4IHJ - chains A and E of the 6 polymer chains in the assembly; structure by X-ray diffraction, 2.00 A resolution.

Chain A:
Protein: Tubulin alpha-1B chain
From: Bos taurus
UniProt: P81947 (TBA1B_BOVIN); numbering as in UniProt (aligned over 1-450)
Sequence (450 residues; each row starts with the number of its first residue):
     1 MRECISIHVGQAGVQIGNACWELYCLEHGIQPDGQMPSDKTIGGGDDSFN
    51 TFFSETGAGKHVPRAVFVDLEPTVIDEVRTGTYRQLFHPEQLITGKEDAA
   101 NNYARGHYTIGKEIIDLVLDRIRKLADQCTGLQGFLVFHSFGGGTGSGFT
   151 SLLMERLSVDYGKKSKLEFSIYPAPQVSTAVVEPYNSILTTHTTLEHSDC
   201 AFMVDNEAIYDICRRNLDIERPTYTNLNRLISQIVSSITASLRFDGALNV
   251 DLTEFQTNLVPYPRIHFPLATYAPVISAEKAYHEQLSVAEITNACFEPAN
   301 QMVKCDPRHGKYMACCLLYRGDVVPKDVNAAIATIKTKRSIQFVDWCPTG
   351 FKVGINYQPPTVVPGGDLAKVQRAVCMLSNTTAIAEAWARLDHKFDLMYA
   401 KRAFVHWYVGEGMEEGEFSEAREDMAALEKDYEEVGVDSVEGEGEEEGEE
Disordered / not traced: 440-447
Metal / ion sites: Ca2+: Asp39, Thr41, Gly44, Glu55
Residues lining bound ligands: GTP (guanosine-5'-triphosphate): Val9, Gly10, Gln11, Ala12, Gln15, Ile16, Asp69, Asp98, Ala99, Ala100, Asn101, Ser140, Gly142, Gly143, Gly144, Thr145, Gly146, Ile171, Pro173, Val177, Ser178, Thr179, Glu183, Asn206, Tyr224, Leu227, Asn228, Ile231
Reported in the primary citation:
  - conformationally variable residues (order/disorder transition): Ser439 to Glu447

Chain E:
Protein: Stathmin-4
From: Rattus norvegicus
UniProt: P63043 (STMN4_RAT); residues 5-145 here correspond to UniProt positions 49-189 (UniProt number = residue number + 44)
Sequence (143 residues; numbered 3 to 145; the number before each row is that of its first residue):
     3 MADMEVIELNKCTSGQSFEVILKPPSFDGVPEFNASLPRRRDPSLEEIQK
    53 KLEAAEERRKYQEAELLKHLAEKREHEREVIQKAIEENNNFIKMAKEKLA
   103 QKMESNKENREAHLAAMLERLQEKDKHAEEVRKNKELKEEASR
Disordered / not traced: 3-5, 29-43, 142-145
Differences from the reference sequence: cloning artifact (3-4)
Swiss-Prot annotation at these positions:
  - modified residue: Ser46 (Phosphoserine)

Chain A / chain E interface:
Pairs across the interface (62; chain A residue first):
  His107(A) with Lys53(E), hydrogen bond; Leu54(E)
  Tyr108(A) with Leu54(E), hydrophobic; Ala57(E), hydrophobic
  Thr109(A) with Arg61(E), hydrogen bond
  Lys112(A) with Glu58(E), salt bridge
  Glu155(A) with Ile50(E); Lys53(E), salt bridge
  Arg156(A) with Leu47(E); Ile50(E); Gln51(E)
  Ser158(A) with Asp44(E)
  Val159(A) with Pro45(E); Leu47(E); Ile50(E), hydrophobic
  His197(A) with Asp44(E); Pro45(E)
  Asp245(A) with Cys14(E); Ser16(E), hydrogen bond (backbone-side chain)
  Ala247(A) with Asn12(E); Ser19(E)
  Leu248(A) with Ser19(E)
  Pro325(A) with Gln18(E); Phe20(E), hydrophobic
  Asn329(A) with Met6(E); Val8(E); Phe20(E); Val22(E)
  Ile332(A) with Val22(E), hydrophobic
  Lys336(A) with Leu24(E)
  Asp345(A) with Pro27(E); Ser28(E), hydrogen bond (backbone-backbone)
  Cys347(A) with Pro27(E)
  Pro348(A) with Lys25(E); Pro27(E)
  Thr349(A) with Ile23(E); Leu24(E), hydrogen bond (backbone-backbone); Lys25(E), hydrogen bond (backbone-backbone)
  Gly350(A) with Val22(E)
  Phe351(A) with Glu21(E); Val22(E), hydrogen bond (backbone-backbone)
  Lys352(A) with Phe20(E); Glu21(E), salt bridge
  Val353(A) with Ser19(E); Phe20(E), hydrogen bond (backbone-backbone)
  Gly354(A) with Gln18(E)
  Ile355(A) with Gly17(E); Gln18(E), hydrogen bond (backbone-backbone)
  Asn356(A) with Ser16(E)
  Tyr357(A) with Cys14(E); Thr15(E); Ser16(E), hydrogen bond (backbone-backbone); Gly17(E); Gln18(E), hydrogen bond
  Val409(A) with Gln64(E), hydrogen bond (backbone-side chain)
  Gly410(A) with Arg61(E); Gln64(E)
  Glu411(A) with Arg61(E), hydrogen bond (backbone-side chain)
  Gly412(A) with Ala57(E); Arg60(E), hydrogen bond (backbone-side chain); Arg61(E)
  Glu414(A) with Arg60(E), salt bridge
Other interface residues (no listed pair), chain A (40 interface residues in all): Leu152, Thr193, Glu196, Gly246, Val328, Ala333, Trp346
Other interface residues (no listed pair), chain E (32 interface residues in all): Pro26, Ser46, Glu55

Summary:
The interface between chain A and chain E involves 40 residues on one side and 32 on the other, with 14
hydrogen bonds and 4 salt bridges. Polar contacts include Lys112(A)-Glu58(E), Glu155(A)-Lys53(E) and
Lys352(A)-Glu21(E). Ligands of chain A: GTP. Asp39(A), Thr41(A), Gly44(A) and Glu55(A) coordinate Ca2+. From
the paper: conformational variability at Ser439(A).
Chain A is Tubulin alpha-1B chain (Bos taurus) and chain E is Stathmin-4 (Rattus norvegicus); the structure,
Crystal structure of tubulin-stathmin-TTL-ADP complex, was determined by X-ray diffraction (same publication
as 4IIJ).
